PDB entry 1IE7 | X-ray diffraction, 1.85 A resolution | chains B and C of the 3 polymer chains in the assembly

== Chain B ==
Molecule: Urease beta subunit
From: Sporosarcina pasteurii
Notes: EC 3.5.1.5
Reference sequence: P41021 (URE2_BACPA); numbering as in UniProt (aligned over 1-126)
Chain sequence (126 residues; numbered 1 to 126; the number before each row is that of its first residue):
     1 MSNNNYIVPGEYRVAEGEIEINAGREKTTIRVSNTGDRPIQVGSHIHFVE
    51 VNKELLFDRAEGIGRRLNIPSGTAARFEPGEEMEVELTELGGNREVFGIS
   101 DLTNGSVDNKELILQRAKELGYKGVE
Not modelled in the structure: 1-4

== Chain C ==
Molecule: Urease alpha subunit
From: Sporosarcina pasteurii
Notes: EC 3.5.1.5
Reference sequence: P41020 (URE1_BACPA); the construct has insertions or renumbered stretches relative to UniProt, so the offset changes along the chain: 1-27 = UniProt 1-27; 29-570 = UniProt 28-569
Chain sequence (570 residues; numbered 1 to 570; the number before each row is that of its first residue):
     1 MKINRQQYAESYGPTVGDEVRLADTDLWIEVEKDYTTYGDEVNFGGGKVL
    51 REGMGENGTYTRTENVLDLLLTNALILDYTGIYKADIGVKDGYIVGIGKG
   101 GNPDIMDGVTPNMIVGTATEVIAAEGKIVTAGGIDTHVHFINPDQVDVAL
   151 ANGITTLFGGGTGPAEGSKATTVTPGPWNIEKMLKSTEGLPINVGILGKG
   201 HGSSIAPIMEQIDAGAAGLKIHEDWGATPASIDRSLTVADEADVQVAIHS
   251 DTLNEAGFLEDTLRAINGRVIHSFHVEGAGGGHAPDIMAMAGHPNVLPSS
   301 TNPTRPFTVNTIDEHLDMLMVCHHLKNNIPEDVAFADSRIRPETIAAEDI
   351 LHDLGIISMMSTDALAMGRAGEMVLRTWQTADKMKKQRGPLAEEKNGSDN
   401 FRLKRYVSKYTINPAIAQGIAHEVGSIEEGKFADLVLWEPKFFGVKADRV
   451 IKGGIIAYAQIGDPSASIPTPQPVMGRRMYGTVGDLIHDTNITFMSKSSI
   501 QQGVPAKLGLKRRIGTVKNCRNIGKKDMKWNDVTTDIDINPETYEVKVDG
   551 EVLTCEPVKELPMAQRYFLF
Modified positions: Lys-220 (lysine nz-carboxylic acid; KCX)
Construct notes: conflict Glu-19 (Arg in P41020), Ile-29 (Gly28 in P41020), Thr-36 (Tyr35 in P41020), Thr-37 (Tyr36 in P41020), Tyr-38 (Leu37 in P41020), Leu-263 (Val262 in P41020), Asn-327 (Gln326 in P41020), Ile-420 (Met419 in P41020); insertion (28); modified residue (220)
Metal / ion sites: Ni2+ site 1: His-137, His-139, Lys-220, Asp-363 (together with phosphate ion); Ni2+ site 2: Lys-220, His-249, His-275 (together with phosphate ion)
Curated features (UniProtKB/Swiss-Prot):
  - active site: His-324 (Proton donor)
Reported in the primary citation:
  - conformationally variable residues (loop rearrangement): Asn-310 to Ile-340, Ala-366 to Met-367, Lys-395 to Gly-397
  - Ni2+ coordination: Lys-220, His-249

== How chain B and chain C interact ==
Pairs across the interface (94; chain B residue first):
  Ile-7(B) / Arg-21(C)
  Ile-7(B) / Asp-26(C)
  Val-8(B) / Arg-21(C)
  Pro-9(B) / Ala-23(C)
  Pro-9(B) / Lys-441(C)
  Pro-9(B) / Arg-566(C)
  Pro-9(B) / Tyr-567(C)
  Gly-10(B) / Val-20(C)
  Gly-10(B) / Arg-21(C)
  Gly-10(B) / Ala-23(C)  hydrogen bond (backbone-backbone)
  Gly-10(B) / Pro-440(C)
  Gly-10(B) / Lys-441(C)
  Glu-11(B) / Val-20(C)
  Glu-11(B) / Arg-21(C)  salt bridge
  Glu-11(B) / Trp-28(C)
  Tyr-12(B) / Ala-9(C)
  Tyr-12(B) / Pro-14(C)
  Tyr-12(B) / Glu-19(C)
  Tyr-12(B) / Val-20(C)  hydrophobic
  Tyr-12(B) / Gly-126(C)
  Arg-13(B) / Asp-18(C)
  Arg-13(B) / Glu-19(C)  salt bridge
  Arg-13(B) / Trp-28(C)
  Arg-13(B) / Gly-397(C)
  Val-14(B) / Arg-5(C)
  Val-14(B) / Gln-6(C)
  Val-14(B) / Ala-9(C)  hydrophobic
  Val-14(B) / Asp-18(C)
  Ala-15(B) / Arg-5(C)
  Ala-15(B) / Gly-17(C)
  Ala-15(B) / Asp-18(C)  hydrogen bond (backbone-side chain)
  Glu-16(B) / Arg-5(C)  hydrogen bond (backbone-side chain)
  Gly-17(B) / Arg-5(C)
  Glu-18(B) / Lys-2(C)
  Glu-18(B) / Ile-3(C)
  Ile-19(B) / Lys-2(C)
  Ile-19(B) / Ile-3(C)  hydrogen bond (backbone-backbone)
  Ile-19(B) / Arg-5(C)
  Ile-19(B) / Tyr-8(C)  hydrophobic
  Ile-19(B) / Tyr-38(C)  hydrophobic
  Glu-20(B) / Met-1(C)
  Glu-20(B) / Lys-2(C)
  Glu-20(B) / Tyr-38(C)
  Ile-21(B) / Met-1(C)  hydrogen bond (backbone-backbone)
  Ile-21(B) / Ile-3(C)  hydrophobic
  Ile-21(B) / Tyr-38(C)
  Ile-21(B) / Gly-39(C)
  Asn-22(B) / Tyr-38(C)  hydrogen bond (backbone-backbone)
  Asn-22(B) / Gly-39(C)
  Arg-25(B) / Asp-40(C)  salt bridge
  Arg-25(B) / Asp-107(C)  salt bridge
  Gly-43(B) / Gly-47(C)
  Gly-43(B) / Arg-51(C)
  Ser-44(B) / Val-49(C)
  His-45(B) / Gly-39(C)  hydrogen bond (side chain-backbone)
  His-45(B) / Asp-40(C)  salt bridge
  His-45(B) / Val-49(C)
  His-45(B) / Met-54(C)
  His-45(B) / Ile-105(C)
  Ile-46(B) / Met-54(C)  hydrophobic
  Arg-66(B) / Gly-39(C)  hydrogen bond (side chain-backbone)
  Arg-66(B) / Asp-40(C)  salt bridge
  Asn-68(B) / Met-1(C)
  Pro-70(B) / Met-1(C)  hydrophobic
  Pro-70(B) / Ile-3(C)  hydrophobic
  Pro-70(B) / Tyr-12(C)
  Ser-71(B) / Tyr-12(C)  hydrogen bond (backbone-side chain)
  Ser-71(B) / Gly-39(C)
  Ser-71(B) / Glu-41(C)  hydrogen bond (side chain-backbone)
  Ser-71(B) / Asn-43(C)  hydrogen bond
  Ser-71(B) / Val-49(C)
  Gly-72(B) / Asn-43(C)
  Gly-72(B) / Gly-47(C)
  Gly-72(B) / Lys-48(C)  hydrogen bond (backbone-side chain)
  Gly-72(B) / Val-49(C)
  Leu-90(B) / Ile-105(C)
  Gly-91(B) / Asp-104(C)
  Gly-91(B) / Ile-105(C)  hydrogen bond (backbone-backbone)
  Gly-91(B) / Asp-107(C)
  Gly-92(B) / Pro-103(C)
  Gly-92(B) / Met-106(C)  hydrogen bond (backbone-backbone)
  Gly-92(B) / Asp-107(C)  hydrogen bond (backbone-side chain)
  Asn-93(B) / Pro-103(C)  hydrogen bond (backbone-backbone)
  Asn-93(B) / Asp-104(C)  hydrogen bond (backbone-backbone)
  Arg-94(B) / Asp-104(C)  hydrogen bond (backbone-backbone)
  Glu-95(B) / Asp-104(C)  hydrogen bond (backbone-backbone)
  Glu-95(B) / Ile-105(C)
  Phe-97(B) / Glu-52(C)
  Phe-97(B) / Gly-53(C)
  Phe-97(B) / Thr-59(C)
  Phe-97(B) / Asp-104(C)
  Gly-98(B) / Glu-52(C)
  Ile-99(B) / Glu-52(C)  hydrogen bond (backbone-side chain)
  Ile-99(B) / Gly-53(C)
Also at the interface, not in a pair above, chain B (39 interface residues in all): Tyr-6, Ile-69, Thr-73, Val-96
Also at the interface, not in a pair above, chain C (47 interface residues in all): Asn-4, Glu-10, Gly-13, Thr-15, Asp-24, Thr-37

== Summary ==
Chain B and chain C form an interface of 39 and 47 residues respectively; the contacts include 20 hydrogen
bonds and 6 salt bridges. Polar contacts include Glu-11(B)/Arg-21(C), Arg-13(B)/Glu-19(C) and
Arg-25(B)/Asp-40(C). From UniProt: active-site residue His-324(C) on chain C. From the paper: Ni2+
coordination by Lys-220(C) and His-249(C); conformational variability at Asn-310(C), Ala-366(C) and
Lys-395(C).
Chain B is Urease beta subunit and chain C is Urease alpha subunit, both from Sporosarcina pasteurii; the
structure, Phosphate inhibited bacillus pasteurii urease crystal structure, was determined by X-ray
diffraction.
